PDB entry 6U7G | X-ray diffraction, 2.35 A resolution | chains A and C

Chain A:
Molecule: Aminopeptidase N
Source organism: Homo sapiens
Notes: EC 3.4.11.2; fragment: ectodomain
UniProtKB: P15144 (AMPN_HUMAN); numbering as in UniProt (aligned over 66-967)
Sequence (906 residues; each row starts with the number of its first residue):
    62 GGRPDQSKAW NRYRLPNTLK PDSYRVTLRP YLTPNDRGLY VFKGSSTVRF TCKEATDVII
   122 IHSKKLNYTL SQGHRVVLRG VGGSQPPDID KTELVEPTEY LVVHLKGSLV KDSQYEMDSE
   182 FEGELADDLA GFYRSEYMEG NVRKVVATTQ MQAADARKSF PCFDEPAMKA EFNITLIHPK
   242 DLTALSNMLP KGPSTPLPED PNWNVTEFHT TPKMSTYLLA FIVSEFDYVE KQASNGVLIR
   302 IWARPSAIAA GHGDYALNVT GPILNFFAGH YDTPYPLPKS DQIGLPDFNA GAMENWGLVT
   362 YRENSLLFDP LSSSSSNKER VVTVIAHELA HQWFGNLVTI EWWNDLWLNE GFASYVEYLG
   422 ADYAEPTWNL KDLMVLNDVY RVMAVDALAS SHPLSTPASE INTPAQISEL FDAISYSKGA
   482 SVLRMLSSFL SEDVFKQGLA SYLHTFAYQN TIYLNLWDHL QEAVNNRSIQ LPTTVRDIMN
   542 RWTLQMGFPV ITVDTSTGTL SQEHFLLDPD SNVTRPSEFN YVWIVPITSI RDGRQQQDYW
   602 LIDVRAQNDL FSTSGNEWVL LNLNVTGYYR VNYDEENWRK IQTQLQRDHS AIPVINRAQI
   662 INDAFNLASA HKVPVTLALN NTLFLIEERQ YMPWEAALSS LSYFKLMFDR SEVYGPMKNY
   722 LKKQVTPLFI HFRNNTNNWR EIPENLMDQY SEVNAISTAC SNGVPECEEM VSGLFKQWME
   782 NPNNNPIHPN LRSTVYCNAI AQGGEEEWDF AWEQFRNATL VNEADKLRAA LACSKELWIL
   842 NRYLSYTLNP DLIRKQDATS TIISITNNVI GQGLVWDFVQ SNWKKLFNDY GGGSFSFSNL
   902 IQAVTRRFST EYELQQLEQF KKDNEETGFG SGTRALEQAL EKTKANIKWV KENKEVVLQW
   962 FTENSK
Not modelled in the structure: 62-65, 891-894
Disulfide bonds: C761-C768, C798-C834
Covalently attached groups: N-acetylglucosamine (NAG) linked to N128, N234, N265, N319, N527, N625, N681
Differences from the reference sequence: cloning artifact (62-65)
Bound ions: Zn2+: H388, H392, E411
Swiss-Prot annotation at these positions:
  - region: D288 to S295 (Necessary and sufficient to mediate interaction with HCoV-229E)
  - active site: E389 (Proton acceptor)
  - binding site (substrate): G352 to N356
  - binding site (Zn(2+)): H388, H392, E411
  - site: Y477 (Transition state stabilizer)
  - modified residue (Sulfotyrosine): Y176, Y419, Y424, Y913
  - glycosylation (N-linked (GlcNAc...) asparagine): N128, N234, N265, N319, N527, N573, N625, N681, N735, N818
  - natural variant: I603 (I603K; I603M)
  - mutagenesis: D288 to S295 (No change in receptor activity and HCoV-229E infection; Complete loss of receptor activity and blocks HCoV-229E infection. No loss of enzymatic activity), E291 to Q293 (Complete loss of receptor activity and blocks HCoV-229E infection. No loss of enzymatic activity), E291 (E291N: No change of receptor activity and HCoV-229E infection), Q293 (Q293T: No change of receptor activity and HCoV-229E infection), H392 (H392A: Loss of aminopeptidase activity), N818 (N818E: Very low receptor activity and HCoV-229E infection)

Chain C:
Molecule: Spike protein
Source organism: Human coronavirus 229E
Notes: fragment: receptor-binding domain
UniProtKB: H1AG31 (H1AG31_CVH22); residues 293-433 here correspond to UniProt positions 292-432 (UniProt number = residue number - 1)
Sequence (145 residues; numbered 289 to 433; the number before each row is that of its first residue):
   289 GGRPLPVYHK HMFIVLYVNF ELRRGPGRCY NCRPAVVNIT LANFNETKGP LCVDTSHFTT
   349 QFVGVKFDRW SASINTGNCP FSFGKVNNFV KFGSVCFSLK DIPGGCAMPI MANLANLNSH
   409 NIGTLYVSWS DGDGITGVPQ PVEGV
Not modelled in the structure: 289-298, 375-377, 421-433
Disulfide bonds: C317-C320, C340-C384, C367-C394
Covalently attached groups: N-acetylglucosamine (NAG) linked to N326, N333
Differences from the reference sequence: cloning artifact (289-292); conflict M300 (Thr299 in H1AG31), T412 (Ser411 in H1AG31), G422 (Val421 in H1AG31), Q428 (Lys427 in H1AG31)

How chain A and chain C interact:
Contacting residue pairs - 23 pairs, chain A then chain C:
  D242(A) - P314(C)
  T244(A) - P314(C)
  T244(A) - G315(C)
  F287(A) - G315(C)  hydrogen bond (backbone-backbone)
  D288(A) - G315(C)  hydrogen bond (side chain-backbone)
  D288(A) - R316(C)  salt bridge
  Y289(A) - R311(C)
  Y289(A) - G315(C)
  Y289(A) - R316(C)  hydrogen bond (backbone-backbone)
  Y289(A) - C317(C)
  Y289(A) - Y318(C)  hydrogen bond (backbone-backbone)
  V290(A) - N319(C)
  E291(A) - N319(C)  hydrogen bond (backbone-side chain)
  W303(A) - G315(C)
  I309(A) - Y318(C)  hydrophobic
  I309(A) - R357(C)
  A310(A) - Y318(C)
  A310(A) - R357(C)  hydrogen bond (backbone-side chain)
  A311(A) - R357(C)
  G312(A) - R357(C)
  D315(A) - R357(C)  salt bridge
  D315(A) - L405(C)
  L318(A) - N319(C)
Other interface residues (no listed pair), chain A (17 interface residues in all): L243, E286, N319
Other interface residues (no listed pair), chain C (10 interface residues in all): C320
The authors on this interface:
  - specific contacts: D288(A)-R316(C) (salt bridge), Y289(A)-C317(C) (pi stacking), E291(A)-N319(C) (backbone contact), D315(A)-R357(C) (salt bridge)
  - interface residues, chain A: F287(A), D288(A)
  - interface residues, chain C: G315(C)

Overview:
Chain A and chain C form an interface of 17 and 10 residues respectively; the contacts include 6 hydrogen
bonds and 2 salt bridges. Among the polar pairs are D288(A)-R316(C), D315(A)-R357(C) and D288(A)-G315(C). The
authors report salt bridges between D288(A) and R316(C) and D315(A) and R357(C); pi stacking between Y289(A)
and C317(C); a backbone contact between E291(A) and N319(C). From the paper: interface residues F287(A),
D288(A) and G315(C).
Here chain A is Aminopeptidase N (Homo sapiens) and chain C is Spike protein (Human coronavirus 229E). Entry
6U7G (HCoV-229E RBD Class V in complex with human APN) was determined by X-ray diffraction together with 6U7E
and 6U7H from the same study.
